PDB entry 7XK6 | electron microscopy, 3.00 A resolution | chains A and B of the 6 polymer chains in the assembly

Chain A:
Name: Na(+)-translocating NADH-quinone reductase subunit A
From: Vibrio cholerae O395
Notes: EC 7.2.1.1
Reference sequence: A5F5X1 (NQRA_VIBC3); numbering as in UniProt (aligned over 1-446)
Chain sequence (446 residues; row label = number of the first residue in the row):
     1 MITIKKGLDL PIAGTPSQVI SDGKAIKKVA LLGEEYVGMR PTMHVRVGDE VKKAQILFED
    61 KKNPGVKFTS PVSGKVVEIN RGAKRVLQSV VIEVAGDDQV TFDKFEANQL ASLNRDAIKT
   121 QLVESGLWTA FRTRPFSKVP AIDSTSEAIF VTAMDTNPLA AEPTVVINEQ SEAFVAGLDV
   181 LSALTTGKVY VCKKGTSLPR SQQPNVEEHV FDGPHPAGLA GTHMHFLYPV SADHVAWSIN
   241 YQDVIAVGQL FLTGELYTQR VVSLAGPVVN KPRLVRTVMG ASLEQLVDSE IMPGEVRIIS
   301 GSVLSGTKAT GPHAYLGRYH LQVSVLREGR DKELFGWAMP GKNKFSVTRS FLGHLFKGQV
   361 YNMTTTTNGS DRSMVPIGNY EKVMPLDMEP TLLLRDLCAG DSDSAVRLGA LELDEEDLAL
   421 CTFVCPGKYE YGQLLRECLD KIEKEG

Chain B:
Name: Na(+)-translocating NADH-quinone reductase subunit B
From: Vibrio cholerae O395
Notes: EC 7.2.1.1
Reference sequence: A5F5X0 (NQRB_VIBC3); numbering as in UniProt (aligned over 1-415)
Chain sequence (415 residues; row label = number of the first residue in the row):
     1 MGLKKFLEDI EHHFEPGGKH EKWFALYEAA ATLFYTPGLV TKRSSHVRDS VDLKRIMIMV
    61 WLAVFPAMFW GMYNAGGQAI AALNHLYSGD QLAAIVAGNW HYWLTEMLGG TMSSDAGWGS
   121 KMLLGATYFL PIYATVFIVG GFWEVLFCMV RKHEVNEGFF VTSILFALIV PPTLPLWQAA
   181 LGITFGVVVA KEVFGGTGRN FLNPALAGRA FLFFAYPAQI SGDLVWTAAD GYSGATALSQ
   241 WAQGGAGALI NNATGQTITW MDAFIGNIPG SIGEVSTLAL MIGAAFIVYM GIASWRIIGG
   301 VMIGMILLST LFNVIGSDTN AMFNMPWHWH LVLGGFAFGM FFMATDPVSA SFTNSGKWAY
   361 GILIGVMCVL IRVVNPAYPE GMMLAILFAN LFAPLFDHVV VERNIKRRLA RYGKQ
Disordered / not traced: 1, 414-415
Swiss-Prot annotation at these positions:
  - modified residue: T236 (FMN phosphoryl threonine)
  - mutagenesis: F185 (F185A: Decreases riboflavin content), W226 (W226L: Decreases riboflavin content)
Glycans and other covalent adducts: flavin mononucleotide (FMN) linked to T236
Residues lining bound ligands:
  - Aurachin D (0NI): L26, A29, A30, L33, K54, M57, I58, F137, G141, E144, V145, V155, N156, E157, G158, F159, F160
  - FMN (flavin mononucleotide), molecule 1: I169, R209, F213, W226, A237, L238, S239, G270, S271, E274, G334, G335, F338, G339, M343, Y378, P379, E380, G381, M382, M383, L384
  - FMN, molecule 2: F213, F214, P217, S221, G222, D223, Q243, A377, Y378, P379
  - riboflavin (RBF): I56, M57, V60, G158, V161, T162, L165, K191, G196, T197, G198, N200, N203, P204, A205, I292, A293, F342, M343, T345, D346, P347, V348, S349
From the paper describing this entry:
  - conformationally variable residues (order/disorder transition): G2 to L26
  - binding site for Aurachin D: E157, F160
  - contacts within the chain: K54-E157 (water-mediated contact)
  - mutagenesis - E157A (Kd 2.0 uM): decreased binding to Aurachin D
  - mutagenesis - E157A: decreased catalytic activity

Interface between chain A and chain B:
Contacting residue pairs - 118 pairs, chain A then chain B:
  H225(A) - G413(B)
  Y228(A) - R411(B)
  P229(A) - R411(B)  hydrogen bond (backbone-side chain)
  H234(A) - R411(B)
  R297(A) - V40(B)
  R297(A) - T41(B)  hydrogen bond
  R297(A) - H46(B)  hydrogen bond
  I299(A) - H46(B)
  S302(A) - H46(B)
  V303(A) - S45(B)
  V303(A) - H46(B)  hydrogen bond (backbone-backbone)
  V303(A) - V47(B)
  L304(A) - S44(B)
  L304(A) - S45(B)
  S305(A) - S44(B)
  G306(A) - S44(B)
  G306(A) - H46(B)
  K308(A) - K42(B)  hydrogen bond (side chain-backbone)
  L326(A) - V47(B)  hydrophobic
  E328(A) - V40(B)
  G329(A) - L39(B)
  G329(A) - V40(B)
  R330(A) - V40(B)
  D331(A) - T36(B)
  D331(A) - G38(B)
  K332(A) - K4(B)
  K332(A) - T36(B)
  E333(A) - F34(B)
  E333(A) - Y35(B)
  E333(A) - T36(B)  hydrogen bond (backbone-side chain)
  L334(A) - F34(B)
  L334(A) - Y35(B)
  F335(A) - L33(B)
  F335(A) - F34(B)  hydrogen bond (backbone-backbone)
  G336(A) - T36(B)
  W337(A) - T32(B)
  W337(A) - L33(B)  hydrogen bond (side chain-backbone)
  W337(A) - D52(B)
  W337(A) - K54(B)
  W337(A) - R55(B)  hydrogen bond (backbone-side chain)
  A338(A) - R55(B)
  M339(A) - R55(B)  hydrogen bond (backbone-side chain)
  P340(A) - R55(B)
  K344(A) - S50(B)
  F345(A) - D49(B)
  F345(A) - S50(B)  hydrogen bond (backbone-side chain)
  S346(A) - D49(B)  hydrogen bond
  V347(A) - D49(B)  hydrogen bond (backbone-side chain)
  T348(A) - M290(B)
  R349(A) - Y289(B)  hydrogen bond (side chain-backbone)
  R349(A) - M290(B)  hydrogen bond (backbone-backbone)
  S350(A) - R55(B)
  F351(A) - S50(B)
  F351(A) - R55(B)
  H354(A) - Y289(B)  hydrogen bond
  M363(A) - V47(B)  hydrophobic
  T364(A) - H46(B)
  T364(A) - V47(B)
  T365(A) - V40(B)
  T365(A) - T41(B)  hydrogen bond (backbone-backbone)
  T365(A) - H46(B)
  T366(A) - L39(B)
  T366(A) - T41(B)
  T366(A) - R48(B)
  T367(A) - L39(B)  hydrogen bond (backbone-backbone)
  T367(A) - V40(B)
  T367(A) - T41(B)
  N368(A) - R48(B)
  N368(A) - D49(B)
  N368(A) - S50(B)
  N368(A) - D52(B)
  G369(A) - D52(B)
  S370(A) - P37(B)
  R372(A) - E28(B)  salt bridge
  R372(A) - E154(B)  salt bridge
  R372(A) - N156(B)
  R372(A) - E157(B)  salt bridge
  S373(A) - N156(B)
  S373(A) - T197(B)  hydrogen bond (side chain-backbone)
  S373(A) - R199(B)  hydrogen bond
  M374(A) - G198(B)
  V375(A) - L53(B)  hydrophobic
  V375(A) - T197(B)
  V375(A) - P347(B)  hydrophobic
  P376(A) - P347(B)
  P376(A) - F352(B)  hydrophobic
  I377(A) - I56(B)  hydrophobic
  I377(A) - G291(B)
  E381(A) - F352(B)
  D387(A) - N404(B)
  D387(A) - R407(B)  salt bridge
  D387(A) - R408(B)  hydrogen bond (backbone-side chain)
  D387(A) - G413(B)
  M388(A) - R408(B)
  E389(A) - T353(B)
  T391(A) - F352(B)
  L392(A) - F352(B)  hydrophobic
  L392(A) - V401(B)  hydrophobic
  R395(A) - G198(B)  hydrogen bond (side chain-backbone)
  R395(A) - F352(B)
  R407(A) - E402(B)  salt bridge
  R407(A) - I405(B)
  R407(A) - R408(B)  hydrogen bond (backbone-side chain)
  L408(A) - V401(B)  hydrophobic
  L408(A) - R408(B)
  E412(A) - R408(B)  salt bridge
  E412(A) - G413(B)
  A419(A) - S45(B)
  T422(A) - S45(B)
  F423(A) - V47(B)
  F423(A) - D49(B)  hydrogen bond (backbone-backbone)
  P426(A) - D52(B)
  P426(A) - I56(B)  hydrophobic
  K428(A) - D49(B)
  K428(A) - V51(B)  hydrogen bond (side chain-backbone)
  E430(A) - R43(B)  salt bridge
  E430(A) - R48(B)  salt bridge
  Q433(A) - R43(B)
Other interface residues (no listed pair), chain A (72 interface residues in all): T307, L355, N379, G409, V424, Y429
Other interface residues (no listed pair), chain B (58 interface residues in all): E8, I58, M59, V155, V288, I292, V348, N354, D397, V400, Y412

Overview:
72 residues of chain A and 58 residues of chain B are in contact; the contacts include 25 hydrogen bonds and 8
salt bridges. Polar pairs include R372(A)-E28(B), R372(A)-E154(B) and R372(A)-E157(B). The paper reports a
binding site for Aurachin D at E157(B) and F160(B); E157A of chain B reduces binding to Aurachin D.
Chain A is Na(+)-translocating NADH-quinone reductase subunit A and chain B is Na(+)-translocating
NADH-quinone reductase subunit B, both from Vibrio cholerae O395; the structure, Cryo-EM structure of
Na+-pumping NADH-ubiquinone oxidoreductase from Vibrio cholerae, with aurachin D-42, was determined by
electron microscopy (same publication as 7XK3, 7XK4, 7XK5 and 7XK7).
